7Q5Q - chains C and N of the 24 polymer chains in the assembly; structure by electron microscopy, 4.38 A resolution (low resolution: residue-level contacts below are approximate; hydrogen-bond / salt-bridge calls are withheld).

[Chain C (and N)]
Name: Dihydrolipoyllysine-residue succinyltransferase
Organism: Chaetomium thermophilum (strain DSM 1495 / CBS 144.50 / IMI 039719)
Notes: EC 2.3.1.61; chain N of this document is another copy of the same molecule, construct and numbering; everything in this record applies to it too
UniProt: G0SAX9 (G0SAX9_CHATD); residues -191 to 228 here correspond to UniProt positions 1-420 (UniProt number = residue number + 192)
Sequence (420 residues; each row starts with the number of its first residue; numbers below 1 keep their minus sign (Met-191 is residue -191)):
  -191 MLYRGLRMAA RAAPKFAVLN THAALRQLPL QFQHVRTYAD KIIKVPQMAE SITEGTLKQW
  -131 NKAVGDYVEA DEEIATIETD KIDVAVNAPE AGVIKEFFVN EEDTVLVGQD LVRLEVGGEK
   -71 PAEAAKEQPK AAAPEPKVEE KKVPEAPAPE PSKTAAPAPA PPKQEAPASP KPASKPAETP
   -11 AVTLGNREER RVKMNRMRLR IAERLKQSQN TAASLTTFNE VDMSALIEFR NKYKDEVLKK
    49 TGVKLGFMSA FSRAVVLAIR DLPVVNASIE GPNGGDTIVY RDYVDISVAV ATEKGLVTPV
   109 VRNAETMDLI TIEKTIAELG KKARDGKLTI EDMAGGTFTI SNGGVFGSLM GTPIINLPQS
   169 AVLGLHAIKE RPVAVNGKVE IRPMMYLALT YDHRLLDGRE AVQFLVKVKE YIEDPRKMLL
Not modelled in the structure: -191 to 0

[Interface between chain C and chain N]
Residue-residue contacts (49; chain C residue first):
  Asn18(C) - Lys14(N)
  Asn18(C) - Asn18(N)
  Thr19(C) - Lys14(N)
  Ala20(C) - Lys14(N)
  Ala21(C) - Leu13(N)
  Ala21(C) - Gln17(N)
  Ser22(C) - Gln17(N)
  Leu23(C) - Thr160(N)
  Leu23(C) - Ile162(N)
  Thr24(C) - Gly159(N)
  Thr24(C) - Thr160(N)
  Thr25(C) - Met158(N)
  Thr25(C) - Gly159(N)
  Phe26(C) - Leu157(N)
  Phe26(C) - Met158(N)
  Phe26(C) - Thr160(N)
  Asn27(C) - Leu157(N)
  Asn27(C) - Lys177(N)
  Ile77(C) - Met2(N)
  Gly82(C) - Met2(N)
  Gly83(C) - Met2(N)
  Gly83(C) - Leu7(N)
  Asp84(C) - Lys1(N)
  Asp84(C) - Met2(N)
  Thr85(C) - Met2(N)
  Ile86(C) - Met2(N)
  Met158(C) - Met158(N)
  Pro180(C) - Pro180(N)
  Val181(C) - Pro180(N)
  Ala182(C) - Arg179(N)
  Ala182(C) - Pro180(N)
  Ala182(C) - Ile189(N)
  Gly185(C) - Ile189(N)
  Lys186(C) - Ile189(N)
  Val187(C) - Val187(N)
  Val187(C) - Ile189(N)
  Tyr194(C) - Leu157(N)
  His201(C) - Leu13(N)
  Arg202(C) - Ala10(N)
  Arg202(C) - Leu13(N)
  Arg202(C) - Lys14(N)
  Leu203(C) - Arg6(N)
  Asp205(C) - Arg6(N)
  Arg207(C) - Phe154(N)
  Val210(C) - Phe154(N)
  Val210(C) - Gly155(N)
  Val210(C) - Ser156(N)
  Gln211(C) - Phe154(N)
  Val214(C) - Gly155(N)
Interface residues without a listed pair, chain C (35 interface residues in all): Glu28, Glu78, Gly206
Interface residues without a listed pair, chain N (23 interface residues in all): Glu178

[Summary]
35 residues of chain C face 23 of chain N across their interface.
Chain C and chain N are both Dihydrolipoyllysine-residue succinyltransferase (Chaetomium thermophilum (strain
DSM 1495 / CBS 144.50 / IMI 039719)); the structure, Protein community member oxoglutarate dehydrogenase
complex E2 core from C. thermophilum, was determined by electron microscopy (same publication as 7Q5R and
7Q5S).
